Entry 7L0U (electron microscopy, 2.74 A resolution); this record covers chains q and s of the 60 polymer chains in the assembly.

Chain q (and s):
Molecule: VP2
Source organism: Human bocavirus 2
Notes: chain s of this document is another copy of the same molecule, construct and numbering; everything in this record applies to it too
UniProtKB: B9UYL6 (B9UYL6_HBOC2); numbering as in UniProt (aligned over 33-538)
Sequence (506 residues; row label = number of the first residue in the row):
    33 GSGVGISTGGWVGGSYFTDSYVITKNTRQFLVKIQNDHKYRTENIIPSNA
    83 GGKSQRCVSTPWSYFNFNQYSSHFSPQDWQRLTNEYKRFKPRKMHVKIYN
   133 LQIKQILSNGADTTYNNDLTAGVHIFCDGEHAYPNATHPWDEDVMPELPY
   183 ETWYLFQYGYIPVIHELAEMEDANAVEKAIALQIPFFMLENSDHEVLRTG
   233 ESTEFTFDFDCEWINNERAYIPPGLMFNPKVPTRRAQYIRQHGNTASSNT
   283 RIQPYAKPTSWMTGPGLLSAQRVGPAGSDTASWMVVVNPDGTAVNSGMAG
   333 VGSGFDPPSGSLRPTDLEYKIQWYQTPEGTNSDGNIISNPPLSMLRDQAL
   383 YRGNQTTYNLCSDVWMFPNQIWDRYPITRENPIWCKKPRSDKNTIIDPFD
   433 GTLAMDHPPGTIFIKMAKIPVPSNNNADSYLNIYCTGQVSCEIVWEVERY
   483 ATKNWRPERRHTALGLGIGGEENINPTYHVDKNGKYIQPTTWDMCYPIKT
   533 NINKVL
From the paper describing this entry:
  - post-translational modification sites: C89, C159, C243

How chain q and chain s interact:
Pairs across the interface (222; chain q residue first):
  E75(q) - K262(s)  salt bridge
  I77(q) - P261(s)  hydrophobic
  I77(q) - K262(s)
  P79(q) - Y287(s)
  K85(q) - Y287(s)
  K85(q) - A288(s)
  Q87(q) - L257(s)
  Q87(q) - F259(s)
  Q87(q) - Y287(s)
  C89(q) - P261(s)  hydrophobic
  C89(q) - K262(s)
  Y96(q) - V263(s)
  Q101(q) - R266(s)  hydrogen bond
  H163(q) - V537(s)
  A164(q) - K485(s)
  A164(q) - V537(s)
  Y165(q) - K485(s)
  Y165(q) - V537(s)
  P166(q) - Y252(s)
  N167(q) - M258(s)
  A168(q) - N260(s)
  H170(q) - F259(s)
  H170(q) - K289(s)
  H170(q) - P290(s)
  W172(q) - T265(s)  hydrogen bond (backbone-side chain)
  W172(q) - R266(s)  hydrogen bond (backbone-backbone)
  W172(q) - R267(s)
  D173(q) - V263(s)
  D173(q) - P264(s)
  D173(q) - K289(s)  salt bridge
  E174(q) - P264(s)  hydrogen bond (backbone-backbone)
  E174(q) - T265(s)
  E174(q) - R266(s)
  E174(q) - R283(s)  salt bridge
  D175(q) - V263(s)
  F188(q) - V263(s)  hydrophobic
  Q189(q) - N260(s)  hydrogen bond (backbone-side chain)
  Y190(q) - N260(s)
  G191(q) - N260(s)
  I193(q) - I253(s)
  I193(q) - L257(s)
  I193(q) - F259(s)
  I193(q) - P261(s)  hydrophobic
  P194(q) - Y252(s)
  P194(q) - I253(s)
  V195(q) - I253(s)
  V195(q) - L257(s)
  I196(q) - P254(s)  hydrophobic
  I196(q) - L257(s)  hydrophobic
  I196(q) - M376(s)  hydrophobic
  A211(q) - L374(s)  hydrophobic
  I212(q) - L374(s)  hydrophobic
  L214(q) - R488(s)  hydrogen bond (backbone-side chain)
  Q215(q) - R250(s)  hydrogen bond
  Q215(q) - R488(s)
  Q215(q) - R491(s)
  Q215(q) - T532(s)  hydrogen bond (side chain-backbone)
  Q215(q) - N535(s)
  I216(q) - R488(s)  hydrogen bond (backbone-side chain)
  P217(q) - Y252(s)  hydrophobic
  P217(q) - N486(s)
  F218(q) - N486(s)  hydrogen bond (backbone-side chain)
  F218(q) - W487(s)  hydrogen bond (backbone-backbone)
  F218(q) - R488(s)
  F219(q) - Y252(s)
  F219(q) - K485(s)
  F219(q) - N486(s)
  F219(q) - V537(s)  hydrophobic
  M220(q) - W487(s)
  N223(q) - K485(s)  hydrogen bond (side chain-backbone)
  S224(q) - K485(s)
  P297(q) - F399(s)  hydrophobic
  P297(q) - P400(s)
  G298(q) - F399(s)
  L299(q) - M294(s)  hydrophobic
  L299(q) - F399(s)  hydrophobic
  S301(q) - R384(s)  hydrogen bond
  A302(q) - R384(s)
  A302(q) - G385(s)
  Q303(q) - R272(s)
  Q303(q) - G385(s)  hydrogen bond (backbone-backbone)
  Q303(q) - N386(s)
  Q303(q) - Q387(s)
  R304(q) - Q269(s)
  R304(q) - Y270(s)  hydrogen bond (side chain-backbone)
  R304(q) - Q387(s)
  V305(q) - G385(s)
  V305(q) - Q387(s)
  V305(q) - T388(s)
  V305(q) - T389(s)
  V305(q) - Y390(s)
  A308(q) - Q269(s)  hydrogen bond (backbone-side chain)
  A308(q) - T282(s)
  G309(q) - Q285(s)
  G309(q) - Y287(s)  hydrogen bond (backbone-side chain)
  D311(q) - A288(s)
  D311(q) - Y390(s)  hydrogen bond (backbone-side chain)
  T312(q) - Q269(s)  hydrogen bond
  A313(q) - Y390(s)  hydrogen bond (backbone-side chain)
  S314(q) - Y383(s)
  S314(q) - R384(s)
  S314(q) - G385(s)  hydrogen bond (backbone-backbone)
  W315(q) - L382(s)  hydrophobic
  W315(q) - Y383(s)
  W315(q) - R384(s)
  W315(q) - C393(s)  hydrophobic
  M316(q) - A381(s)
  M316(q) - L382(s)
  M316(q) - Y383(s)  hydrogen bond (backbone-backbone)
  M316(q) - Y390(s)
  V317(q) - W293(s)
  V317(q) - T295(s)
  V317(q) - A381(s)
  V318(q) - D379(s)
  V318(q) - Q380(s)
  V318(q) - A381(s)  hydrogen bond (backbone-backbone)
  V318(q) - Y383(s)  hydrophobic
  V319(q) - P254(s)  hydrophobic
  V319(q) - M376(s)
  V319(q) - D379(s)
  N320(q) - R345(s)  hydrogen bond (backbone-side chain)
  N320(q) - D379(s)
  P321(q) - R345(s)
  P321(q) - L374(s)  hydrophobic
  P321(q) - D379(s)
  D322(q) - R345(s)  salt bridge
  D322(q) - K352(s)  salt bridge
  D322(q) - D379(s)
  M330(q) - Y383(s)
  S335(q) - G256(s)  hydrogen bond (side chain-backbone)
  S335(q) - K289(s)
  S335(q) - T291(s)
  G336(q) - P290(s)
  G336(q) - T291(s)  hydrogen bond (backbone-backbone)
  F337(q) - T291(s)
  F337(q) - S292(s)
  F337(q) - W293(s)
  F337(q) - M294(s)  hydrophobic
  F337(q) - F399(s)  hydrophobic
  D338(q) - R267(s)  salt bridge
  D338(q) - P290(s)
  D338(q) - T291(s)
  P339(q) - R267(s)
  D348(q) - R272(s)  salt bridge
  L349(q) - Y270(s)  hydrophobic
  E350(q) - Y270(s)
  E350(q) - I271(s)
  E350(q) - R272(s)  salt bridge
  I353(q) - R267(s)
  Q354(q) - R267(s)
  Q354(q) - A268(s)  hydrogen bond (backbone-backbone)
  Q354(q) - Q269(s)
  Q354(q) - Y270(s)
  Q354(q) - N281(s)  hydrogen bond
  W355(q) - R266(s)
  W355(q) - R267(s)
  W355(q) - A268(s)
  Y356(q) - R266(s)  hydrogen bond (backbone-backbone)
  Y356(q) - A268(s)  hydrophobic
  Y356(q) - N281(s)
  Y356(q) - T282(s)
  Y356(q) - R283(s)
  Q357(q) - R266(s)  hydrogen bond
  T358(q) - R283(s)  hydrogen bond (backbone-side chain)
  P359(q) - R283(s)  hydrogen bond (backbone-side chain)
  G361(q) - R283(s)  hydrogen bond (backbone-side chain)
  N363(q) - N281(s)
  N367(q) - N281(s)
  D395(q) - R384(s)  salt bridge
  W397(q) - D395(s)
  W397(q) - V396(s)  hydrophobic
  W397(q) - W397(s)
  W397(q) - M398(s)
  W397(q) - F399(s)  hydrophobic
  M398(q) - M398(s)  hydrogen bond (backbone-backbone)
  M398(q) - F399(s)  hydrophobic
  E412(q) - R266(s)
  K418(q) - M258(s)
  K418(q) - W293(s)
  K418(q) - L538(s)  hydrogen bond (side chain-backbone)
  P420(q) - P255(s)  hydrophobic
  P420(q) - W293(s)
  P420(q) - I403(s)  hydrophobic
  P420(q) - L538(s)
  R421(q) - L377(s)
  R421(q) - K536(s)  hydrogen bond (backbone-side chain)
  R421(q) - V537(s)  hydrogen bond (side chain-backbone)
  R421(q) - L538(s)  hydrogen bond (side chain-backbone)
  S422(q) - L377(s)
  S422(q) - I403(s)
  S422(q) - W404(s)
  S422(q) - D405(s)
  D423(q) - N247(s)  hydrogen bond
  D423(q) - W404(s)
  D423(q) - D405(s)  hydrogen bond (backbone-side chain)
  D423(q) - R406(s)  hydrogen bond (side chain-backbone)
  D423(q) - K531(s)  salt bridge
  K424(q) - E244(s)  salt bridge
  K424(q) - I403(s)
  K424(q) - W404(s)  hydrogen bond (backbone-backbone)
  K424(q) - R406(s)
  K424(q) - I428(s)  hydrogen bond (side chain-backbone)
  K424(q) - D429(s)
  N425(q) - Q402(s)
  N425(q) - I403(s)
  N425(q) - W404(s)
  T426(q) - M398(s)
  T426(q) - F399(s)  hydrogen bond (side chain-backbone)
  T426(q) - P400(s)
  T426(q) - N401(s)  hydrogen bond (side chain-backbone)
  T426(q) - Q402(s)  hydrogen bond (side chain-backbone)
  T426(q) - W404(s)
  I427(q) - P400(s)
  I427(q) - N401(s)  hydrogen bond (backbone-backbone)
  I428(q) - W293(s)  hydrophobic
  I428(q) - N401(s)
  D429(q) - N401(s)  hydrogen bond (backbone-side chain)
  P430(q) - N401(s)
  F431(q) - F399(s)  hydrophobic
  F431(q) - P400(s)  hydrophobic
  F431(q) - N401(s)
  A436(q) - W293(s)  hydrophobic
Also at the interface, not in a pair above, chain q (110 interface residues in all): A82, Y192, L199, V208, G306, S310, P340, Y351, E360, S364, V396, C417, K419
Also at the interface, not in a pair above, chain s (84 interface residues in all): S280, I284, P372, I427

In short:
The interface between chain q and chain s involves 110 residues on one side and 84 on the other; the contacts
include 48 hydrogen bonds and 11 salt bridges. Among the polar pairs are E75(q)-K262(s), D173(q)-K289(s) and
E174(q)-R283(s). The paper reports modification sites C89(q), C159(q) and C243(q).
Chain q and chain s are both VP2 (Human bocavirus 2); the structure, Human Bocavirus 2 (pH 5.5), was
determined by electron microscopy (same publication as 7L0V, 7L0W, 7L0X and 7L0Y).
